3GVV - chain A; structure by X-ray diffraction, 2.80 A resolution.

Chain A:
Name: Uroporphyrinogen decarboxylase
Source organism: Homo sapiens
Notes: EC 4.1.1.37
UniProtKB: P06132 (DCUP_HUMAN); residue numbers follow UniProt; this construct covers 1-367
Amino-acid sequence (367 residues; row label = number of the first residue in the row):
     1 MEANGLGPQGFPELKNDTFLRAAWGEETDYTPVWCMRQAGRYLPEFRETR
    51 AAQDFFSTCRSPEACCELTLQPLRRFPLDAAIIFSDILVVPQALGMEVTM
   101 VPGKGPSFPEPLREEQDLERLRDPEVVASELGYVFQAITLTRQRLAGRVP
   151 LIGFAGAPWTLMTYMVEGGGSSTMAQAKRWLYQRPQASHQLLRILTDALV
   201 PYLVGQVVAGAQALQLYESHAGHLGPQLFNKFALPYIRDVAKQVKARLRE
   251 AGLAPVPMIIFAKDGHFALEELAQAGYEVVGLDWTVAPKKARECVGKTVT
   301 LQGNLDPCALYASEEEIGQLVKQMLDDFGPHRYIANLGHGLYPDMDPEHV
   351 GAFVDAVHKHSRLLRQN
Unresolved in the structure: 1-10, 367
Differences from the reference sequence: engineered mutation Tyr-217 (Phe in P06132)
Reported in the primary citation:
  - mutagenesis - F217Y: decreased catalytic activity
  - mutagenesis - Y164G: decreased catalytic activity on uro'gen-I

Overview:
The paper reports that F217Y reduces catalytic activity; Y164G reduces catalytic activity on uro'gen-I.
Chain A is Uroporphyrinogen decarboxylase (Homo sapiens); the structure, Single-chain UROD Y164G (GY)
mutation, was determined by X-ray diffraction, deposited together with 3GVW, 3GVQ and 3GVR.
